6RQF - chains I and L of the 16 polymer chains in the assembly; structure by electron microscopy, 3.58 A resolution.

Chain I:
Protein: Cytochrome b6
Source organism: Spinacia oleracea
UniProtKB: P00165 (CYB6_SPIOL); residues 1-215 here = UniProt positions 1-215
Amino-acid sequence (215 residues; each row starts with the number of its first residue):
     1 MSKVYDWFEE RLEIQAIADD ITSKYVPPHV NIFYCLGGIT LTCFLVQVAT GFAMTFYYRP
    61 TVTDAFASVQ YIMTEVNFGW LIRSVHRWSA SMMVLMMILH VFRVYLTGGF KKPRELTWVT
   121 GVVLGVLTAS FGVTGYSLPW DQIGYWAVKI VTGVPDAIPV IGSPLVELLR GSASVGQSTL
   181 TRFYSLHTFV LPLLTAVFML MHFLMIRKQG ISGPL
Covalently attached groups: heme c (HEC) linked to Cys35
Metal / ion sites: heme Fe site 1: His86, His187; heme Fe site 2: His100, His202
Ligand contacts:
  - beta-carotene (BCR): Ile32, Phe33, Leu36, Ile39, Leu99
  - chlorophyll a (CLA): Met97, Ile98, Val101, Phe102, Tyr105, Trp118, Gly125, Ala129, Ser130, Val133, Thr134, Leu169, Leu186
  - heme c (HEC): Lys24, Val30, Asn31, Ile32, Tyr34, Gly38, Leu41, Phe203, Ile206, Arg207, Gly210, Ile211
  - heme (HEM), molecule 1: Tyr34, Gly37, Gly38, Thr40, Leu41, Met93, Met97, His100, Val101, Arg103, Val104, Gly109, Arg114, Thr117, Trp118, Gly121, Val122, Leu124, Gly125, Thr128, Met199, His202, Phe203, Ile206, Gly210, Ile211, Ser212
  - heme (HEM), molecule 2: Phe44, Gln47, Val48, Gly51, Phe52, Met54, Thr55, Tyr58, Val69, Arg83, His86, Arg87, Ala90, Met93, Thr128, Phe131, Gly132, Gly135, Leu138, Pro139, Tyr184, His187, Thr188, Pro192
  - plastoquinone 9 (PL9; 2,3-dimethyl-5-(3,7,11,15,19,23,27,31,35-nonamethyl-2,6,10,14,18,22,26,30,34-hexatriacontanonaenyl-2,5-cyclohexadiene-1,4-dione-2,3-dimethyl-5-solanesyl-1,4-benzoquinone), molecule 1: Phe44, Leu45, Val48, Phe189, Pro192, Leu193, Ala196, Met199, Phe203, Arg207
  - plastoquinone 9 (PL9), molecule 2: Leu45, Val48, Ala49, Phe52, Phe56
  - plastoquinone 9 (PL9), molecule 3: Leu116, Val119, Thr120, Val122, Val123, Val126, Leu127, Phe198, Met201, Leu204, Met205, Lys208
Reported in the primary citation:
  - binding site for plastoquinone 9: Val126, Lys208
  - binding site for chlorophyll a: Ala129, Val133
  - binding site for heme c: Cys35, Arg207
  - catalytic residues: Asp20, Arg207 (proposed by the authors, not directly observed)

Chain L:
Protein: Cytochrome b6-f complex iron-sulfur subunit, chloroplastic
Source organism: Spinacia oleracea
Notes: EC 7.1.1.6
UniProtKB: P08980 (UCRIA_SPIOL); residues 1-179 here correspond to UniProt positions 52-230 (UniProt number = residue number + 51)
Amino-acid sequence (179 residues; row label = number of the first residue in the row):
     1 ATSIPADNVP DMQKRETLNL LLLGALSLPT GYMLLPYASF FVPPGGGAGT GGTIAKDALG
    61 NDVIAAEWLK THAPGDRTLT QGLKGDPTYL VVESDKTLAT FGINAVCTHL GCVVPFNAAE
   121 NKFICPCHGS QYNNQGRVVR GPAPLSLALA HCDVDDGKVV FVPWTETDFR TGEAPWWSA
Disulfide bonds: Cys112-Cys127
Metal / ion sites: 2Fe-2S cluster Fe: Cys107, His109, Cys125
Ligand contacts:
  - 6PL ((4S,7R)-4-hydroxy-N,N,N-trimethyl-9-oxo-7-[(palmitoyloxy)methyl]-3,5,8-trioxa-4-phosphahexacosan-1-aminium 4-oxide): Ala38, Ser39, Phe41, Val42, Pro43, Pro44, Gly45
  - 2Fe-2S cluster (FES): Cys107, His109, Leu110, Gly111, Cys112, Cys125, Cys127, His128, Gly129, Ser130
Reported in the primary citation:
  - catalytic residues: His128 (citing earlier work)

How chain I and chain L interact:
Contacting residue pairs (21; chain I residue first):
  Ala49(I) - Tyr37(L)  hydrogen bond (backbone-side chain)
  Phe52(I) - Tyr37(L)
  Ala53(I) - Tyr37(L)  hydrophobic
  Ala53(I) - Phe40(L)
  Ala53(I) - Phe41(L)  hydrophobic
  Phe56(I) - Phe41(L)  hydrophobic
  Tyr57(I) - Phe40(L)  hydrogen bond (side chain-backbone)
  Tyr57(I) - Phe41(L)
  Tyr57(I) - Val42(L)
  Tyr71(I) - Pro44(L)
  Glu75(I) - Pro44(L)
  Val76(I) - Phe40(L)  hydrophobic
  Asn77(I) - Ser39(L)
  Asn77(I) - Phe40(L)
  Asn77(I) - Val42(L)
  Phe78(I) - Pro36(L)  hydrophobic
  Phe78(I) - Ser39(L)
  Phe78(I) - Phe40(L)
  Gly79(I) - Phe40(L)
  Ile82(I) - Tyr37(L)  hydrophobic
  Ile82(I) - Phe40(L)  hydrophobic
Interface residues without a listed pair, chain I (13 interface residues in all): Met54
Interface residues without a listed pair, chain L (8 interface residues in all): Pro43

In short:
13 residues of chain I and 8 residues of chain L are in contact; the contacts include 2 hydrogen bonds. Polar
pairs include Ala49(I)-Tyr37(L) and Tyr57(I)-Phe40(L). From the paper: catalytic residues Asp20(I), Arg207(I)
and His128(L); a binding site for plastoquinone 9 at Val126(I) and Lys208(I).
Chain I is Cytochrome b6 and chain L is Cytochrome b6-f complex iron-sulfur subunit, chloroplastic, both from
Spinacia oleracea; the structure, 3.6 Angstrom cryo-EM structure of the dimeric cytochrome b6f complex from
Spinacia oleracea with natively bound ..., was determined by electron microscopy.
